6ULP - chains B and C of the 3 polymer chains in the assembly; structure by X-ray diffraction, 2.80 A resolution.

[Chain B]
Molecule: Bromodomain-containing protein 3
Organism: Homo sapiens
Notes: fragment: second bromodomain
UniProt: Q15059 (BRD3_HUMAN); residue numbers follow UniProt; this construct covers 307-419
Sequence (119 residues; row label = number of the first residue in the row):
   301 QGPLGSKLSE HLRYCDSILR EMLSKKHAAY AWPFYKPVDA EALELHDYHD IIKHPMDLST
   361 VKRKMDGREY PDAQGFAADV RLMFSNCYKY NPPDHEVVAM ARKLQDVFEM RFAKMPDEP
Not modelled in the structure: 301-307, 417-419
Construct notes: expression tag (301-306)
UniProt features mapped onto this chain:
  - cross-link: Lys414 (Glycyl lysine isopeptide (Lys-Gly) (interchain with G-Cter in SUMO2))

[Chain C]
Molecule: Cyclic peptide 3.2_3
Sequence (14 residues; row label = number of the first residue in the row; numbering starts at 0):
     0 XWKQWKKYGL KICX
Modified residues: ACE (acetyl group) at position 0, NH2 (amino group) at position 13; Lys2, Lys6 (N(6)-acetyllysine; ALY)
Covalently attached groups: covalent link ACE_0-Cys12

[How chain B and chain C interact]
Pairs across the interface (21; chain B residue first):
  Trp332(B) - Lys2(C)
  Trp332(B) - Gln3(C)
  Trp332(B) - Trp4(C)  hydrophobic
  Trp332(B) - Tyr7(C)
  Trp332(B) - Gly8(C)
  Trp332(B) - Leu9(C)  hydrophobic
  Pro333(B) - Lys2(C)
  Pro333(B) - Leu9(C)  hydrophobic
  Tyr335(B) - Trp4(C)  hydrophobic
  Val338(B) - Lys2(C)
  Leu343(B) - ACE_0(C)
  Leu343(B) - Trp1(C)
  Leu343(B) - Lys2(C)
  Leu343(B) - Cys12(C)
  Leu345(B) - Ile11(C)  hydrophobic
  Asn391(B) - Ile11(C)
  His395(B) - Lys10(C)  hydrogen bond (side chain-backbone)
  His395(B) - Ile11(C)
  Val397(B) - Leu9(C)  hydrophobic
  Val397(B) - Ile11(C)  hydrophobic
  Met400(B) - Leu9(C)  hydrophobic
Also at the interface, not in a pair above, chain B (14 interface residues in all): Ala328, Ala329, Phe334, Cys387

[Overview]
Chain B and chain C form an interface of 14 and 11 residues respectively, with 1 hydrogen bond. The
hydrogen-bonded pair is His395(B)-Lys10(C).
Chain B is Bromodomain-containing protein 3 (Homo sapiens) and chain C is Cyclic peptide 3.2_3; the structure,
BRD3-BD2 in complex with the cyclic peptide 3.2_3, was determined by X-ray diffraction together with 6U4A,
6U61, 6U6K, 6U6L, 6U71, 6U72 and 8 further entries from the same study.
